PDB entry 8EHI | electron microscopy, 5.50 A resolution (low resolution: residue-level contacts below are approximate; hydrogen-bond / salt-bridge calls are withheld) | chains G and I of the 8 polymer chains in the assembly

[Chain G]
Molecule: DNA-directed RNA polymerase subunit alpha
Organism: Escherichia coli
Notes: EC 2.7.7.6
UniProt: P0A7Z6 (RPOA_ECO57); residue numbers follow UniProt; this construct covers 1-234
Amino-acid sequence (239 residues; numbered 1 to 239; the number before each row is that of its first residue):
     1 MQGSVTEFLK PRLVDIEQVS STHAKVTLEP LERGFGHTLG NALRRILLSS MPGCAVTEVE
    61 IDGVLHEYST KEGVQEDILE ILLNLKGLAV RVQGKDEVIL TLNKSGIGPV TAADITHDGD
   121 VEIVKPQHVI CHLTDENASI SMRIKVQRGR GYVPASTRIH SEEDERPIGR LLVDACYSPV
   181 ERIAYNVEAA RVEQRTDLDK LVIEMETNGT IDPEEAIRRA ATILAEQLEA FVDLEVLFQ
Unresolved in the structure: 1-7, 160-165, 232-239
Construct notes: expression tag (235-239)

[Chain I]
Molecule: DNA-directed RNA polymerase subunit beta
Organism: Escherichia coli
Notes: EC 2.7.7.6
UniProt: P0A8V4 (RPOB_ECO57); residue numbers follow UniProt; this construct covers 1-1342
Amino-acid sequence (1342 residues; numbered 1 to 1342; the number before each row is that of its first residue):
     1 MVYSYTEKKR IRKDFGKRPQ VLDVPYLLSI QLDSFQKFIE QDPEGQYGLE AAFRSVFPIQ
    61 SYSGNSELQY VSYRLGEPVF DVQECQIRGV TYSAPLRVKL RLVIYEREAP EGTVKDIKEQ
   121 EVYMGEIPLM TDNGTFVING TERVIVSQLH RSPGVFFDSD KGKTHSSGKV LYNARIIPYR
   181 GSWLDFEFDP KDNLFVRIDR RRKLPATIIL RALNYTTEQI LDLFFEKVIF EIRDNKLQME
   241 LVPERLRGET ASFDIEANGK VYVEKGRRIT ARHIRQLEKD DVKLIEVPVE YIAGKVVAKD
   301 YIDESTGELI CAANMELSLD LLAKLSQSGH KRIETLFTND LDHGPYISET LRVDPTNDRL
   361 SALVEIYRMM RPGEPPTREA AESLFENLFF SEDRYDLSAV GRMKFNRSLL REEIEGSGIL
   421 SKDDIIDVMK KLIDIRNGKG EVDDIDHLGN RRIRSVGEMA ENQFRVGLVR VERAVKERLS
   481 LGDLDTLMPQ DMINAKPISA AVKEFFGSSQ LSQFMDQNNP LSEITHKRRI SALGPGGLTR
   541 ERAGFEVRDV HPTHYGRVCP IETPEGPNIG LINSLSVYAQ TNEYGFLETP YRKVTDGVVT
   601 DEIHYLSAIE EGNYVIAQAN SNLDEEGHFV EDLVTCRSKG ESSLFSRDQV DYMDVSTQQV
   661 VSVGASLIPF LEHDDANRAL MGANMQRQAV PTLRADKPLV GTGMERAVAV DSGVTAVAKR
   721 GGVVQYVDAS RIVIKVNEDE MYPGEAGIDI YNLTKYTRSN QNTCINQMPC VSLGEPVERG
   781 DVLADGPSTD LGELALGQNM RVAFMPWNGY NFEDSILVSE RVVQEDRFTT IHIQELACVS
   841 RDTKLGPEEI TADIPNVGEA ALSKLDESGI VYIGAEVTGG DILVGKVTPK GETQLTPEEK
   901 LLRAIFGEKA SDVKDSSLRV PNGVSGTVID VQVFTRDGVE KDKRALEIEE MQLKQAKKDL
   961 SEELQILEAG LFSRIRAVLV AGGVEAEKLD KLPRDRWLEL GLTDEEKQNQ LEQLAEQYDE
  1021 LKHEFEKKLE AKRRKITQGD DLAPGVLKIV KVYLAVKRRI QPGDKMAGRH GNKGVISKIN
  1081 PIEDMPYDEN GTPVDIVLNP LGVPSRMNIG QILETHLGMA AKGIGDKINA MLKQQQEVAK
  1141 LREFIQRAYD LGADVRQKVD LSTFSDEEVM RLAENLRKGM PIATPVFDGA KEAEIKELLK
  1201 LGDLPTSGQI RLYDGRTGEQ FERPVTVGYM YMLKLNHLVD DKMHARSTGS YSLVTQQPLG
  1261 GKAQFGGQRF GEMEVWALEA YGAAYTLQEM LTVKSDDVNG RTKMYKNIVD GNHQMEPGMP
  1321 ESFNVLLKEI RSLGINIELE DE
Unresolved in the structure: 1, 891-914, 1342
Swiss-Prot annotation at these positions:
  - modified residue (N6-acetyllysine): Lys1022, Lys1200

[How chain G and chain I interact]
Contacting residue pairs (43; chain G residue first):
  Asn41(G) - Tyr1087(I)
  Asn41(G) - Gly1218(I)
  Arg44(G) - Gly1091(I)
  Arg45(G) - Glu1083(I)
  Arg45(G) - Asp1084(I)
  Arg45(G) - Gly1215(I)
  Arg45(G) - Arg1216(I)
  Ser49(G) - Glu1083(I)
  His66(G) - Ile929(I)
  Tyr68(G) - Tyr756(I)
  Tyr68(G) - Ala1055(I)
  Tyr68(G) - Lys1057(I)
  Thr70(G) - Ala729(I)
  Thr70(G) - Lys755(I)
  Lys71(G) - Asp728(I)
  Glu72(G) - Tyr726(I)
  Glu72(G) - Asp728(I)
  Gly73(G) - Asp728(I)
  Val74(G) - Asp728(I)
  Val74(G) - Ala729(I)
  Gln75(G) - Val771(I)
  Asp77(G) - Lys755(I)
  Asp77(G) - Tyr756(I)
  Asp77(G) - Asn766(I)
  Asp77(G) - Met768(I)
  Leu79(G) - Tyr756(I)
  Leu79(G) - Ile831(I)
  Glu80(G) - Met768(I)
  Leu83(G) - Arg694(I)
  Lys86(G) - Gln824(I)
  Thr134(G) - Val727(I)
  Tyr152(G) - Val823(I)
  Tyr152(G) - Gln824(I)
  Tyr152(G) - Arg1059(I)
  Pro154(G) - Arg1059(I)
  Ile168(G) - Ile873(I)
  Ile168(G) - Gly874(I)
  Glu181(G) - Arg821(I)
  Arg182(G) - Asn1090(I)
  Ile183(G) - Gly1091(I)
  Ala184(G) - Asn1090(I)
  Tyr185(G) - Tyr1087(I)
  Tyr185(G) - Gly1218(I)
Other interface residues (no listed pair), chain G (36 interface residues in all): Leu48, Glu67, Ser69, Glu76, Asp135, Pro167, Arg170, Leu172, Asp174, Cys176
Other interface residues (no listed pair), chain I (37 interface residues in all): Leu693, Ser730, Leu773, Asp826, Ala875, Glu876, Thr927, Thr1092, Pro1093

[Summary]
The interface between chain G and chain I involves 36 residues on one side and 37 on the other.
Here chain G is DNA-directed RNA polymerase subunit alpha and chain I is DNA-directed RNA polymerase subunit
beta, both from Escherichia coli. Entry 8EHI (Cryo-EM structure of his-elemental paused elongation complex
with an unfolded TL (2)) was determined by electron microscopy together with 8EG7, 8EG8, 8EGB, 8EH8, 8EH9,
8EHA and 8EHF from the same study.
